2PS4 - chains A and B; structure by X-ray diffraction, 2.46 A resolution.

# Chain A (and B)
Molecule: Trichodiene synthase
Source organism: Fusarium sporotrichioides
Notes: EC 4.2.3.6; chain B of this document is another copy of the same molecule, construct and numbering; everything in this record applies to it too
UniProt: P13513 (TRI5_FUSSP); numbering as in UniProt (aligned over 1-374)
Sequence (374 residues; each row starts with the number of its first residue):
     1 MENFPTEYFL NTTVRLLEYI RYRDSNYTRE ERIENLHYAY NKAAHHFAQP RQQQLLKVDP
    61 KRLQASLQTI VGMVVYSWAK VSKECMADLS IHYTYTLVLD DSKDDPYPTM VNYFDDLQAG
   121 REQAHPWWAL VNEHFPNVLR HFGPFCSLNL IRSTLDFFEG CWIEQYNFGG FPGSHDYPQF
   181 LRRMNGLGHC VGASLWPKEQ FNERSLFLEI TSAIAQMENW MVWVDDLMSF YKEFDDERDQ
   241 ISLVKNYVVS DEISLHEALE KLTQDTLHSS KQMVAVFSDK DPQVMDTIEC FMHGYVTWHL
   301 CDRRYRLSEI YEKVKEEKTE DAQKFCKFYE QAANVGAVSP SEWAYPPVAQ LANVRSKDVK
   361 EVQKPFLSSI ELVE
Disordered / not traced: 355-374 (chain B: 1-4, 355-374)
Sequence notes: engineered mutation Asp225 (Asn in P13513)
Metal / ion sites: Mg2+ near Asp239 (its only coordinating residue here)
UniProt features mapped onto this chain:
  - region: Asp100 to Asp104 (Aspartate-rich domain)
  - binding site (Mg(2+)): Asp100, Glu164, Ser229, Glu233, Asp239, Ile241
  - mutagenesis: Asp100 (D100E: Does not significantly perturb the overall structure of trichodiene synthase but leads to an increased KM, a reduction in kcat, as well as to the production of anomalous sesquiterpene products ...), Asp101 (D101E: Leads to an increased KM for Mg(2+), a reduction in kcat, as well as to the production of anomalous sesquiterpene products in addition to trichodiene when incubated with farnesyl diphosphate), Asp104 (D104E: Does not significantly affect the KM and kcat for farnesyl diphosphate), Cys146 (C146F: Leads to the loss of activity), Cys190 (C190F: Increases the KM for farnesyl diphosphate by about 1.3-fold and reduces the kcat by about 2000-fold), Ser229 (S229T: Increases the KM for farnesyl diphosphate by about 77-fold and reduces the kcat by about 9-fold. Leads to complete loss of activity; when associated with D-225), Tyr295 (Y295F: Does not affect the catalytic activity), Arg304 (R304K: Does not cause large changes in the overall structure but increases the KM for farnesyl diphosphate by about 25-fold, reduces the kcat by about 200-fold, and leads to conversion of farnesyl ...), Tyr305 (Y305F: Does not cause large changes in the overall structure but increases the KM for farnesyl diphosphate by about 7-fold ...)
What the authors report for this chain:
  - mutagenesis - N225D (177-fold), S229T (708-fold): decreased catalytic activity
  - mutagenesis - S229T: decreased stability
  - Mg2+ coordination: Asp100, Glu164
  - mutagenesis - N225D/S229T: abolished catalytic activity

# Chain A / chain B interface
Residue-residue contacts (96; chain A residue first):
  Asp105(A) - Arg204(B)  salt bridge
  Tyr107(A) - Pro144(B)  hydrophobic
  Tyr107(A) - Glu203(B)
  Tyr107(A) - Arg204(B)
  Met110(A) - Pro144(B)
  Met110(A) - Leu148(B)  hydrophobic
  Val111(A) - Pro144(B)
  Tyr113(A) - Ile151(B)  hydrophobic
  Phe114(A) - Asn132(B)
  Phe114(A) - Phe135(B)  hydrophobic
  Phe114(A) - Pro136(B)  hydrophobic
  Phe114(A) - Leu139(B)  hydrophobic
  Phe114(A) - Ile151(B)  hydrophobic
  Asp115(A) - Pro136(B)
  Leu117(A) - Leu117(B)
  Gln118(A) - Gly120(B)
  Gln118(A) - Asn132(B)
  Gly120(A) - Gln118(B)
  Gly120(A) - Gly120(B)
  Asn132(A) - Phe114(B)
  Asn132(A) - Gln118(B)
  Phe135(A) - Phe114(B)  hydrophobic
  Pro136(A) - Phe114(B)
  Pro136(A) - Asp115(B)
  Leu139(A) - Phe114(B)  hydrophobic
  Pro144(A) - Tyr107(B)  hydrophobic
  Pro144(A) - Met110(B)
  Pro144(A) - Trp162(B)
  Phe145(A) - Glu159(B)
  Phe145(A) - Trp162(B)
  Phe145(A) - Ile163(B)  hydrophobic
  Leu148(A) - Met110(B)  hydrophobic
  Leu148(A) - Leu155(B)  hydrophobic
  Leu148(A) - Glu159(B)
  Leu148(A) - Trp162(B)  hydrophobic
  Asn149(A) - Glu159(B)  hydrogen bond
  Ile151(A) - Phe114(B)  hydrophobic
  Arg152(A) - Leu155(B)
  Arg152(A) - Asp156(B)  salt bridge
  Arg152(A) - Glu159(B)  salt bridge
  Arg152(A) - Met184(B)
  Leu155(A) - Leu148(B)  hydrophobic
  Leu155(A) - Arg152(B)
  Asp156(A) - Arg152(B)  salt bridge
  Glu159(A) - Phe145(B)
  Glu159(A) - Leu148(B)
  Glu159(A) - Asn149(B)  hydrogen bond
  Glu159(A) - Arg152(B)  salt bridge
  Trp162(A) - Phe145(B)  hydrophobic
  Trp162(A) - Leu148(B)  hydrophobic
  Trp162(A) - Phe207(B)
  Tyr166(A) - Phe207(B)  hydrophobic
  Tyr166(A) - Leu208(B)  hydrophobic
  Phe168(A) - Leu208(B)  hydrophobic
  Phe168(A) - Ser212(B)
  Phe171(A) - Ser212(B)
  Phe171(A) - Lys280(B)
  Pro172(A) - Val276(B)
  Gly173(A) - Gln272(B)  hydrogen bond (backbone-side chain)
  Gly173(A) - Val276(B)
  Ser174(A) - Gln216(B)  hydrogen bond
  Ser174(A) - Val276(B)
  His175(A) - His268(B)
  His175(A) - Gln272(B)  hydrogen bond
  Asp176(A) - Ala215(B)
  Asp176(A) - Asn219(B)  hydrogen bond
  Phe180(A) - His189(B)
  Phe180(A) - Thr211(B)
  Phe180(A) - Ala215(B)  hydrophobic
  Arg183(A) - Arg183(B)
  Met184(A) - Arg152(B)
  His189(A) - Phe180(B)
  His189(A) - Met184(B)
  Glu203(A) - Tyr107(B)
  Arg204(A) - Asp105(B)  salt bridge
  Arg204(A) - Tyr107(B)
  Phe207(A) - Trp162(B)
  Phe207(A) - Tyr166(B)  hydrophobic
  Leu208(A) - Tyr166(B)  hydrophobic
  Leu208(A) - Phe168(B)  hydrophobic
  Leu208(A) - Phe171(B)
  Glu209(A) - Phe171(B)
  Thr211(A) - Phe180(B)
  Ser212(A) - Phe168(B)
  Ser212(A) - Phe171(B)
  Ala215(A) - Asp176(B)
  Ala215(A) - Phe180(B)  hydrophobic
  Gln216(A) - Ser174(B)  hydrogen bond
  Asn219(A) - Asp176(B)  hydrogen bond
  His268(A) - His175(B)
  Gln272(A) - Gly173(B)  hydrogen bond (side chain-backbone)
  Gln272(A) - His175(B)
  Val276(A) - Pro172(B)
  Val276(A) - Gly173(B)
  Val276(A) - Ser174(B)
  Lys280(A) - Phe171(B)
Interface residues without a listed pair, chain A (59 interface residues in all): Pro108, Ala119, Glu133, Phe158, Ile163, Tyr177, Ile214, Glu218, Ser269
Interface residues without a listed pair, chain B (57 interface residues in all): Val111, Tyr113, Ala119, Glu133, Phe158, Tyr177, Glu209, Ile214, Glu218

# In short
Chain A and chain B form an interface of 59 and 57 residues respectively, with 9 hydrogen bonds and 6 salt
bridges. Polar pairs include Asp105(A)-Arg204(B), Arg152(A)-Asp156(B) and Arg152(A)-Glu159(B). From the paper:
N225D and S229T of chain A reduce catalytic activity; Mg2+ coordination by Asp100(A) and Glu164(A).
Both chains are Trichodiene synthase (Fusarium sporotrichioides). Entry 2PS4 (N225D trichodiene synthase) was
determined by X-ray diffraction together with 2PS5, 2PS6 and 2PS7 from the same study.
